Entry 2M1E (solution NMR); this record covers chains A and B.

== Chain A ==
Molecule: Insulin
Source organism: Homo sapiens
Reference sequence: P01308 (INS_HUMAN); residues 1-21 here correspond to UniProt positions 90-110 (UniProt number = residue number + 89)
Sequence (21 residues; row label = number of the first residue in the row):
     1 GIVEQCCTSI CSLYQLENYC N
Cystine bridges: Cys6-Cys11

== Chain B ==
Molecule: Insulin
Source organism: Homo sapiens
Reference sequence: P01308 (INS_HUMAN); residues 1-30 here correspond to UniProt positions 25-54 (UniProt number = residue number + 24)
Sequence (30 residues; row label = number of the first residue in the row):
     1 FVNQHLCGSH LVEALYLVCG ERGFFYTKPT
Sequence notes: engineered mutation Lys28 (Pro52 in P01308), Pro29 (Lys53 in P01308)

== How chain A and chain B interact ==
Cross-chain cystine bridges: Cys7(A)-Cys7(B), Cys20(A)-Cys19(B)
Pairs across the interface - 38 pairs, chain A then chain B:
  Gly1(A) - Thr27(B)
  Ile2(A) - Leu11(B)
  Ile2(A) - Tyr26(B)
  Val3(A) - Cys7(B)
  Val3(A) - Leu11(B)
  Val3(A) - Thr27(B)
  Val3(A) - Lys28(B)
  Val3(A) - Pro29(B)
  Glu4(A) - Pro29(B)
  Cys6(A) - His5(B)
  Cys6(A) - Leu6(B)
  Cys6(A) - Leu11(B)
  Cys7(A) - His5(B)
  Cys7(A) - Leu6(B)
  Cys7(A) - Cys7(B)  disulfide
  Thr8(A) - His5(B)
  Ser9(A) - His5(B)
  Ile10(A) - Asn3(B)
  Ile10(A) - Gln4(B)
  Ile10(A) - His5(B)
  Cys11(A) - Asn3(B)
  Ser12(A) - Asn3(B)
  Leu13(A) - Phe1(B)
  Leu13(A) - Asn3(B)
  Leu13(A) - Val18(B)
  Leu16(A) - Phe1(B)
  Leu16(A) - Ala14(B)
  Leu16(A) - Leu15(B)
  Leu16(A) - Val18(B)
  Glu17(A) - Val18(B)
  Glu17(A) - Arg22(B)
  Tyr19(A) - Phe24(B)
  Tyr19(A) - Phe25(B)
  Cys20(A) - Cys19(B)  disulfide
  Cys20(A) - Arg22(B)
  Cys20(A) - Gly23(B)
  Asn21(A) - Arg22(B)
  Asn21(A) - Gly23(B)

== In short ==
The interface between chain A and chain B involves 17 residues on one side and 19 on the other, with 2
disulfide bonds.
Chain A is Insulin and chain B is Insulin, both from Homo sapiens; the structure, Biosynthetic engineered
B28K-B29P human insulin monomer structure in in water solutions, was determined by solution NMR (same
publication as 2M1D).
